Entry 8WXB (electron microscopy, 4.20 A resolution (low resolution: residue-level contacts below are approximate; hydrogen-bond / salt-bridge calls are withheld)); this record covers chains Z and e of the 51 polymer chains in the assembly.

# Chain Z
Name: Carboxysome assembly protein CsoS2
Source organism: Prochlorococcus sp. MED4
Reference sequence: Q7V2C8 (CSOS2_PROMP); residue numbers follow UniProt; this construct covers 1-765
Chain sequence (765 residues; numbered 1 to 765; the number before each row is that of its first residue):
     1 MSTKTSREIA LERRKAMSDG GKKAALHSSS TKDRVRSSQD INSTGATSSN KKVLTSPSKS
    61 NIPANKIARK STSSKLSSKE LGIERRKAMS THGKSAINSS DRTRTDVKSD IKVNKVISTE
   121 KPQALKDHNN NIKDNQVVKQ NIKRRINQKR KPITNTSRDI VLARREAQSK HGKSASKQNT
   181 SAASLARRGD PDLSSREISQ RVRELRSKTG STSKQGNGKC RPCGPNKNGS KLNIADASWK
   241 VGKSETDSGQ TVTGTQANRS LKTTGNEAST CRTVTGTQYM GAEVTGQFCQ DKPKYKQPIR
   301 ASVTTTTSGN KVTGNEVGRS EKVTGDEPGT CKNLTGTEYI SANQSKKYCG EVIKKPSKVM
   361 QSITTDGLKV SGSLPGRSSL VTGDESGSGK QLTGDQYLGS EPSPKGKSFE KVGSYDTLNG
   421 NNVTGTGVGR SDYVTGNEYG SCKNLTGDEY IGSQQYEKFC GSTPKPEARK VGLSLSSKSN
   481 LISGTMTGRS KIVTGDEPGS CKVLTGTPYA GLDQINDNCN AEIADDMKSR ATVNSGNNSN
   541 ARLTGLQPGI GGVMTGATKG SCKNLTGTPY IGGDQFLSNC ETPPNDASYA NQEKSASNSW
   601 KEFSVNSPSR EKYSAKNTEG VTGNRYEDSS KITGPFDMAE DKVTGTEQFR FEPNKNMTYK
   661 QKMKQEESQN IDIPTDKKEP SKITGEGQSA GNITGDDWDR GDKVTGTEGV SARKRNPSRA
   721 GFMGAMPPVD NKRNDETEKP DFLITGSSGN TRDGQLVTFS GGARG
Not modelled in the structure: 1-299, 351-358, 656-765
Swiss-Prot annotation at these positions:
  - region: D735 to G765 (C-terminal peptide)
Cystine bridges: C331-C349, C442-C460, C501-C519, C562-C580

# Chain e
Name: Major carboxysome shell protein CsoS1
Source organism: Prochlorococcus sp. MED4
Reference sequence: Q7V2D1 (CSOS1_PROMP); residues 1-98 here correspond to UniProt positions 6-103 (UniProt number = residue number + 5)
Chain sequence (98 residues; numbered 1 to 98; the number before each row is that of its first residue):
     1 MGIALGMIET RGLVPAIEAA DAMTKAAEVR LIGREFVGGG YVTVLVRGET GAVNAAVRAG
    61 ADACERVGDG LVAAHIIARP HREVEPALGN GDFLGQKD
Not modelled in the structure: 1, 89-98

# Interface between chain Z and chain e
Residue-residue contacts (28; chain Z residue first):
  R300(Z) - H75(e)
  T306(Z) - R58(e)
  T306(Z) - D62(e)
  T307(Z) - R58(e)
  T307(Z) - D62(e)
  S308(Z) - D62(e)
  S308(Z) - E65(e)
  N310(Z) - A61(e)
  N310(Z) - D62(e)
  N310(Z) - E65(e)
  K311(Z) - A74(e)
  V312(Z) - A74(e)
  T313(Z) - A74(e)
  T313(Z) - H75(e)
  T313(Z) - I76(e)
  G314(Z) - H75(e)
  G314(Z) - I76(e)
  N315(Z) - I76(e)
  N315(Z) - A78(e)
  V317(Z) - N54(e)
  T337(Z) - A55(e)
  E338(Z) - A55(e)
  E338(Z) - R58(e)
  Y339(Z) - N54(e)
  A342(Z) - R58(e)
  V359(Z) - R66(e)
  V359(Z) - V67(e)
  Q361(Z) - R66(e)
Interface residues without a listed pair, chain Z (19 interface residues in all): T305, K369
Interface residues without a listed pair, chain e (13 interface residues in all): A63

# Overview
19 residues of chain Z face 13 of chain e across their interface.
Here chain Z is Carboxysome assembly protein CsoS2 and chain e is Major carboxysome shell protein CsoS1, both
from Prochlorococcus sp. MED4. Entry 8WXB (Cryo-EM structure of the alpha-carboxysome shell vertex from
Prochlorococcus MED4) was determined by electron microscopy.
